9JII - chains A and L of the 6 polymer chains in the assembly; structure by electron microscopy, 2.54 A resolution.

# Chain A
Protein: Pro-secreted protein ORF2
Source organism: Rocahepevirus ratti
Notes: fragment: E2s domain
Reference sequence: A0A3G1TVH2 (A0A3G1TVH2_HEV); residues 383-597 here = UniProt positions 383-597
Chain sequence (215 residues; numbered 383 to 597; the number before each row is that of its first residue):
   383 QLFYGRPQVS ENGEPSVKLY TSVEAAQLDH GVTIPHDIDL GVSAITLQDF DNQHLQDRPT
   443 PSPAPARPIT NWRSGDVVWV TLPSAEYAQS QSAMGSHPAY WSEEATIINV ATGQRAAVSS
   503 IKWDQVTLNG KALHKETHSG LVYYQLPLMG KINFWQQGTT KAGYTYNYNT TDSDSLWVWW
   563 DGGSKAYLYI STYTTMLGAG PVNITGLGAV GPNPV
Not modelled in the structure: 383-445

# Chain L
Protein: C158 Fab light chain
Source organism: Homo sapiens
Notes: antibody fragment or engineered binder
Chain sequence (110 residues; each row starts with the number of its first residue):
     1 QSVLTQPPSV SAAPGQKVTI SCSGHSSNIA NNYVAWYQQL PGTAPKLLIY DNDKRPSGIP
    61 DRFSASKSGT SATLGITGLQ TGDEAHYYCE TWDSSLSLWV FGGGTMVTVL
Disulfide bonds: Cys-22/Cys-89

# How chain A and chain L interact
Contacting residue pairs - 10 pairs, chain A then chain L:
  Lys-543(A) / Tyr-33(L)  hydrogen bond
  Thr-577(A) / Tyr-33(L)
  Met-578(A) / Tyr-33(L)  hydrogen bond (backbone-side chain)
  Leu-579(A) / Tyr-33(L)
  Gly-580(A) / Tyr-33(L)  hydrogen bond (backbone-side chain)
  Gly-580(A) / Asp-51(L)
  Ala-581(A) / Asp-51(L)  hydrogen bond (backbone-side chain)
  Gly-582(A) / Tyr-50(L)
  Gly-582(A) / Asp-51(L)  hydrogen bond (backbone-side chain)
  Pro-583(A) / Tyr-50(L)
Also at the interface, not in a pair above, chain L (4 interface residues in all): Lys-54

# Overview
Chain A and chain L form an interface of 8 and 4 residues respectively; the contacts include 5 hydrogen bonds.
Polar contacts include Lys-543(A)/Tyr-33(L), Met-578(A)/Tyr-33(L) and Gly-580(A)/Tyr-33(L).
Chain A is Pro-secreted protein ORF2 (Rocahepevirus ratti) and chain L is C158 Fab light chain (Homo sapiens);
the structure, Rat hepatitis E virus capsid protein E2s domain in complex with Fab C158, was determined by
electron microscopy (same publication as 9JIE, 9JIF, 9JIG, 9JIJ, 9JIK, 9JIL and 3 further entries).
